Entry 5VI5 (X-ray diffraction, 3.20 A resolution); this record covers chains C and D of the 10 polymer chains in the assembly.

# Chain C
Protein: DNA-directed RNA polymerase subunit beta
Organism: Mycobacterium smegmatis (strain ATCC 700084 / mc(2)155)
Notes: EC 2.7.7.6
UniProtKB: P60281 (RPOB_MYCS2); residues 1-1169 here = UniProt positions 1-1169
Sequence (1169 residues; numbered 1 to 1169; the number before each row is that of its first residue):
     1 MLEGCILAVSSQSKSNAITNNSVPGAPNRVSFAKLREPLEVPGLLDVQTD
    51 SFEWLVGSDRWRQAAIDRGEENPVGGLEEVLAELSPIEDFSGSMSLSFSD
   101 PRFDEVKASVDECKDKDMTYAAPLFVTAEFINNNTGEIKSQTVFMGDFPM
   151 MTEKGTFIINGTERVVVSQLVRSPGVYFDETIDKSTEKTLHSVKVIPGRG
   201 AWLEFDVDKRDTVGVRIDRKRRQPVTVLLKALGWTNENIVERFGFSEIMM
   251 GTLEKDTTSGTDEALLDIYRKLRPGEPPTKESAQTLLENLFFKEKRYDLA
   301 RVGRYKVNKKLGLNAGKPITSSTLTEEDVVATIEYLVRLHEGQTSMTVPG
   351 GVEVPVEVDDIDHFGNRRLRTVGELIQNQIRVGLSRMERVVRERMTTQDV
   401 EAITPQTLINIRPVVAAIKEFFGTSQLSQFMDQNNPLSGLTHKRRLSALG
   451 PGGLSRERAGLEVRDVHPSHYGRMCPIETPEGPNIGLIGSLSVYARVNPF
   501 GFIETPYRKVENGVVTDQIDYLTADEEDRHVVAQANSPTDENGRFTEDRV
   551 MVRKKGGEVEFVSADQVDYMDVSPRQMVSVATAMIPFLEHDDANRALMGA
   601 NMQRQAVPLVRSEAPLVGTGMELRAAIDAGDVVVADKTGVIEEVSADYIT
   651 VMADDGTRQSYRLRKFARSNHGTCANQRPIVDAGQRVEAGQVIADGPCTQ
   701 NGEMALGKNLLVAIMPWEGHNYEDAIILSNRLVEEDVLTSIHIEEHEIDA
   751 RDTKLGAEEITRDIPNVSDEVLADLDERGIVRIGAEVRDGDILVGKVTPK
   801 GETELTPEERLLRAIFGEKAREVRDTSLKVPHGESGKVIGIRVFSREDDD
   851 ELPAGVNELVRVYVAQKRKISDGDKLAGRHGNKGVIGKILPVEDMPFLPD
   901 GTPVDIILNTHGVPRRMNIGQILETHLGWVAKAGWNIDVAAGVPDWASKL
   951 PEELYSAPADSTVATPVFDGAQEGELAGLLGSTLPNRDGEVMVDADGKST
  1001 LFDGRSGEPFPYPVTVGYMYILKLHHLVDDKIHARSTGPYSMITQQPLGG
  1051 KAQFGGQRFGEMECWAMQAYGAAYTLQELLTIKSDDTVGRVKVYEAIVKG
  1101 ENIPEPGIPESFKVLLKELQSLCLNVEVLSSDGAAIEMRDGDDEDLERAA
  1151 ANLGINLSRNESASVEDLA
Not modelled in the structure: 1-20, 206-214, 1143-1169
Differences from the reference sequence: conflict N238 (Gln in P60281)
Curated features (UniProtKB/Swiss-Prot):
  - mutagenesis: Q429 (Q429K/L: Rifampicin (Rif) resistant), D432 (D432V: Rifampicin (Rif) resistant; D432Y: Rifampicin (Rif) resistant; RbpA no longer rescues transcription in the presence of Rif. Decreased affinity for Rif, no change in affinity for RbpA), H442 (H442D/L/P/R/Y: Rifampicin (Rif) resistant), R445 (R445L/P: Rifampicin (Rif) resistant), S447 (S447L/P/W: Rifampicin (Rif) resistant; RbpA no longer rescues transcription in the presence of Rif, decreased affinity for Rif, no change in affinity for RbpA; tested in the Leu mutation), L449 (L449P: Rifampicin (Rif) resistant)

# Chain D
Protein: DNA-directed RNA polymerase subunit beta'
Organism: Mycobacterium smegmatis (strain ATCC 700084 / mc(2)155)
Notes: EC 2.7.7.6
UniProtKB: A0QS66 (RPOC_MYCS2); numbering as in UniProt (aligned over 1-1317)
Sequence (1317 residues; row label = number of the first residue in the row):
     1 MLDVNFFDELRIGLATADDIRNWSYGEVKKPETINYRTLKPEKDGLFCEK
    51 IFGPTRDWECYCGKYKRVRFKGIICERCGVEVTRAKVRRERMGHIELAAP
   101 VTHIWYFKGVPSRLGYLLDLAPKDLEKIIYFAAYVITSVDDEMRHNELST
   151 LEAEMAVEKKAVEDQRDADLEARAQKLEADLAELEAEGAKSDVRRKVRDS
   201 GEREMRQLRDRAQRELDRLDEIWNTFTKLAPKQLIVDEVLYRELQDRYGE
   251 YFTGAMGAESIKKLIENFDIDAEAESLREVIRSGKGQKKLRALKRLKVVA
   301 AFQQSGNSPMGMVLDAVPVIPPELRPMVQLDGGRFATSDLNDLYRRVINR
   351 NNRLKRLIDLGAPEIIVNNEKRMLQESVDALFDNGRRGRPVTGPGNRPLK
   401 SLSDLLKGKQGRFRQNLLGKRVDYSGRSVIVVGPQLKLHQCGLPKLMALE
   451 LFKPFVMKRLVDLNHAQNIKSAKRMVERQRPQVWDVLEEVIAEHPVLLNR
   501 APTLHRLGIQAFEPQLVEGKAIQLHPLVCEAFNADFDGDQMAVHLPLSAE
   551 AQAEARILMLSSNNILSPASGKPLAMPRLDMVTGLYYLTTLVEGATGEYQ
   601 AATKDAPEQGVYSSPAEAIMAMDRGALSVRAKIKVRLTELRPPTDLEAQL
   651 FENGWKPGDAWTEETTLGRVMFNELLPKSYPFVNEQMHKKVQARIINDLA
   701 ERFPMIVVAQTVDKLKDAGFYWATRSGVTVSMADVLVPPQKQEILERHEA
   751 EADAIERKYQRGALNHTERNESLVKIWQDATEEVGKALEEFYPADNPIIT
   801 IVKSGATGNLTQTRTLAGMKGLVTNPKGEFIPRPIKSSFREGLTVLEYFI
   851 NTHGARKGLADTALRTADSGYLTRRLVDVSQDVIVREHDCETERGINVTL
   901 AERGPDGTLIRDAHVETSAFARTLATDAVDANGNVIIERGHDLGDPAIDA
   951 LLAAGITTVKVRSVLTCTSATGVCAMCYGRSMATGKLVDIGEAVGIVAAQ
  1001 SIGEPGTQLTMRTFHQGGVTGGADIVGGLPRVQELFEARVPRNKAPIADV
  1051 AGRVRLEESDKFFKITIVPDDGGEEVVYDKLSKRQRLRVITHEDGTEGVL
  1101 SDGDHVEVGDQLMEGAADPHEVLRVQGPREVQIHLVKEVQEVYRAQGVSI
  1151 HDKHIEVIVRQMLRRVTIIDSGSTEFLPGSLTERAEFEAENRRVVAEGGE
  1201 PAAGRPVLMGITKASLATDSWLSAASFQETTRVLTDAAINCRSDKLNGLK
  1251 ENVIIGKLIPAGTGISRYRNINVQPTEEARAAAYTIPSYEDQYYSPDFGQ
  1301 ATGAAVPLDDYGYSDYR
Not modelled in the structure: 1-3, 286-288, 760-765, 907-909, 1011-1026, 1090-1097, 1196-1201, 1284-1317
Differences from the reference sequence: conflict E663 (Ala in A0QS66), N1272 (Gln in A0QS66)
Ion coordination: Zn2+ site 1: C60, C62, C75, C78; Zn2+ site 2: C890, C967, C974, C977
Curated features (UniProtKB/Swiss-Prot):
  - binding site (Zn(2+)): C60, C62, C75, C78, C890, C967, C974, C977
  - binding site (Mg(2+)): D535, D537, D539

# How chain C and chain D interact
Contacting residue pairs (322):
  R464(C) - R856(D)  hydrogen bond (backbone-side chain)
  V466(C) - T852(D)
  V466(C) - H853(D)  hydrogen bond (backbone-side chain)
  V466(C) - R856(D)
  H467(C) - F849(D)
  P468(C) - F849(D)  hydrophobic
  Y471(C) - V845(D)
  Y471(C) - F849(D)
  P476(C) - T852(D)
  P476(C) - R856(D)  hydrogen bond (backbone-side chain)
  I477(C) - Y848(D)  hydrophobic
  I477(C) - T852(D)
  G486(C) - R856(D)
  Q534(C) - L846(D)
  M551(C) - L846(D)  hydrophobic
  P574(C) - V845(D)  hydrophobic
  M577(C) - V845(D)
  M577(C) - F849(D)  hydrophobic
  L588(C) - Y848(D)  hydrogen bond (backbone-side chain)
  E589(C) - L843(D)
  H590(C) - F839(D)  hydrogen bond (side chain-backbone)
  H590(C) - R840(D)  hydrogen bond (side chain-backbone)
  H590(C) - G842(D)
  D591(C) - Y848(D)  hydrogen bond (backbone-side chain)
  D592(C) - F839(D)
  D592(C) - Y848(D)
  A593(C) - Y848(D)
  A593(C) - T852(D)
  N594(C) - A855(D)
  N594(C) - L859(D)
  A596(C) - Y848(D)
  I714(C) - T729(D)  hydrogen bond (backbone-side chain)
  P716(C) - D580(D)
  P716(C) - A723(D)
  P716(C) - T724(D)
  P716(C) - V728(D)
  W717(C) - T724(D)
  E718(C) - T724(D)
  E718(C) - R725(D)  salt bridge
  G719(C) - V432(D)
  G719(C) - P434(D)
  G719(C) - F720(D)
  H720(C) - V432(D)
  H720(C) - P434(D)
  H720(C) - Q435(D)
  N721(C) - D580(D)
  Y722(C) - V432(D)  hydrophobic
  Y722(C) - P526(D)  hydrogen bond (side chain-backbone)
  Y722(C) - F536(D)
  Y722(C) - R578(D)  hydrogen bond
  Y722(C) - L579(D)  hydrophobic
  Y722(C) - D580(D)
  Y722(C) - F720(D)  hydrophobic
  E723(C) - C529(D)
  E723(C) - A534(D)
  E723(C) - D535(D)
  E723(C) - F536(D)  hydrogen bond (backbone-backbone)
  E723(C) - R578(D)  salt bridge
  R751(C) - D331(D)  salt bridge
  R751(C) - G332(D)
  K754(C) - L39(D)
  K754(C) - Q329(D)
  R788(C) - E477(D)  hydrogen bond (side chain-backbone)
  R788(C) - R478(D)
  R788(C) - Q479(D)
  E802(C) - R56(D)
  H832(C) - E450(D)
  D872(C) - A521(D)
  G873(C) - V429(D)
  K875(C) - D537(D)
  K883(C) - D537(D)
  G884(C) - F536(D)
  G884(C) - D537(D)
  V885(C) - I430(D)
  V885(C) - V431(D)  hydrophobic
  V885(C) - F536(D)  hydrogen bond (backbone-backbone)
  V885(C) - G538(D)
  I886(C) - V431(D)
  G887(C) - V431(D)
  N909(C) - D580(D)  hydrogen bond
  T910(C) - V728(D)
  T910(C) - T729(D)
  T910(C) - V730(D)
  H911(C) - L579(D)
  H911(C) - D580(D)  salt bridge
  H911(C) - T583(D)  hydrogen bond
  H911(C) - T807(D)
  P914(C) - I798(D)  hydrophobic
  R915(C) - T807(D)  hydrogen bond
  R915(C) - Q812(D)
  M917(C) - Q812(D)
  M917(C) - T815(D)  hydrogen bond
  M917(C) - L816(D)  hydrophobic
  M917(C) - F839(D)  hydrophobic
  I919(C) - F839(D)
  I922(C) - V730(D)
  I922(C) - S731(D)
  I922(C) - M732(D)
  L923(C) - M732(D)  hydrophobic
  H926(C) - S731(D)
  H926(C) - M732(D)  hydrogen bond (side chain-backbone)
  F968(C) - L843(D)
  F968(C) - V845(D)  hydrophobic
  E973(C) - M732(D)
  E973(C) - R840(D)  salt bridge
  E973(C) - E841(D)
  L976(C) - M732(D)  hydrophobic
  D996(C) - A733(D)
  K998(C) - S731(D)
  K998(C) - D734(D)  salt bridge
  P1011(C) - R725(D)
  Y1012(C) - Y587(D)  hydrogen bond
  Y1012(C) - R630(D)
  Y1012(C) - R725(D)
  Y1012(C) - G727(D)
  P1013(C) - T729(D)
  V1014(C) - T729(D)
  T1015(C) - T729(D)  hydrogen bond (backbone-side chain)
  T1015(C) - V730(D)  hydrogen bond (side chain-backbone)
  T1015(C) - S731(D)
  V1028(C) - V429(D)  hydrophobic
  V1028(C) - K520(D)
  D1029(C) - K520(D)  salt bridge
  K1031(C) - R427(D)
  K1031(C) - Q540(D)
  I1032(C) - R427(D)
  I1032(C) - M447(D)  hydrophobic
  I1032(C) - K520(D)
  H1033(C) - G426(D)
  H1033(C) - R427(D)  hydrogen bond (backbone-backbone)
  A1034(C) - S425(D)
  A1034(C) - M447(D)
  A1034(C) - E450(D)
  A1034(C) - L451(D)  hydrophobic
  R1035(C) - D423(D)  salt bridge
  R1035(C) - Y424(D)  hydrogen bond (backbone-backbone)
  R1035(C) - S425(D)  hydrogen bond (backbone-backbone)
  R1035(C) - E450(D)
  S1036(C) - D423(D)
  S1036(C) - Y424(D)  hydrogen bond (backbone-backbone)
  S1036(C) - E450(D)  hydrogen bond
  Y1040(C) - D423(D)  hydrogen bond
  M1042(C) - R89(D)  hydrogen bond (backbone-side chain)
  I1043(C) - R89(D)  hydrogen bond (backbone-side chain)
  I1043(C) - E323(D)
  I1043(C) - L324(D)
  Q1045(C) - R89(D)  hydrogen bond
  Q1046(C) - N416(D)
  Q1046(C) - K420(D)
  Q1046(C) - R421(D)
  P1047(C) - R421(D)
  P1047(C) - D423(D)
  L1048(C) - R421(D)
  G1049(C) - R421(D)
  F1054(C) - E450(D)
  G1056(C) - R421(D)  hydrogen bond (backbone-side chain)
  G1056(C) - V422(D)
  G1056(C) - S425(D)
  Q1057(C) - R421(D)
  Q1057(C) - V422(D)  hydrogen bond (backbone-backbone)
  Q1057(C) - S425(D)  hydrogen bond (backbone-side chain)
  Q1057(C) - G426(D)
  Q1057(C) - R427(D)  hydrogen bond
  R1058(C) - R414(D)  hydrogen bond (side chain-backbone)
  R1058(C) - Q415(D)  hydrogen bond (side chain-backbone)
  R1058(C) - G419(D)
  R1058(C) - K420(D)
  R1058(C) - R421(D)
  F1059(C) - G419(D)
  F1059(C) - K420(D)  hydrogen bond (backbone-backbone)
  E1061(C) - R414(D)  salt bridge
  E1061(C) - L418(D)
  E1061(C) - R874(D)  salt bridge
  M1062(C) - P502(D)  hydrophobic
  M1062(C) - T503(D)
  E1063(C) - N499(D)
  E1063(C) - T503(D)  hydrogen bond
  E1063(C) - I509(D)
  C1064(C) - L418(D)
  W1065(C) - T873(D)
  W1065(C) - R874(D)
  W1065(C) - V877(D)
  W1065(C) - Q1000(D)  hydrogen bond (backbone-side chain)
  A1066(C) - T503(D)
  A1066(C) - H505(D)
  A1066(C) - R506(D)
  A1066(C) - I509(D)  hydrophobic
  A1066(C) - Q1000(D)
  M1067(C) - M559(D)  hydrophobic
  Q1068(C) - I996(D)
  Q1068(C) - L1249(D)
  Q1068(C) - V1253(D)
  A1069(C) - R506(D)  hydrogen bond (backbone-side chain)
  A1069(C) - V997(D)  hydrophobic
  A1069(C) - Q1000(D)
  Y1070(C) - R506(D)  hydrogen bond (side chain-backbone)
  Y1070(C) - L507(D)
  Y1070(C) - I509(D)  hydrogen bond (side chain-backbone)
  Y1070(C) - Q510(D)
  Y1070(C) - L558(D)
  Y1070(C) - M559(D)  hydrophobic
  Y1070(C) - N564(D)
  G1071(C) - L558(D)
  G1071(C) - G1262(D)
  G1071(C) - T1263(D)  hydrogen bond (backbone-backbone)
  A1072(C) - E554(D)
  A1072(C) - L558(D)  hydrophobic
  A1072(C) - M559(D)  hydrophobic
  A1072(C) - T1263(D)
  A1073(C) - E554(D)  hydrogen bond (backbone-side chain)
  A1073(C) - L1258(D)
  A1073(C) - I1259(D)  hydrophobic
  A1073(C) - T1263(D)
  A1073(C) - G1264(D)
  Y1074(C) - E550(D)
  Y1074(C) - E554(D)  hydrogen bond (backbone-side chain)
  Y1074(C) - L1258(D)
  Y1074(C) - T1263(D)
  Y1074(C) - R1269(D)
  T1075(C) - L497(D)
  T1075(C) - A551(D)
  T1075(C) - E554(D)  hydrogen bond
  Q1077(C) - G1256(D)  hydrogen bond (side chain-backbone)
  Q1077(C) - L1258(D)
  E1078(C) - P546(D)
  E1078(C) - L547(D)  hydrogen bond (side chain-backbone)
  E1078(C) - S548(D)  hydrogen bond (side chain-backbone)
  E1078(C) - A551(D)
  L1079(C) - V422(D)
  L1080(C) - K420(D)  hydrogen bond (backbone-side chain)
  L1080(C) - V1253(D)  hydrophobic
  T1081(C) - G1256(D)
  K1083(C) - V422(D)
  K1083(C) - D423(D)  hydrogen bond (backbone-backbone)
  K1083(C) - Y424(D)
  K1083(C) - L545(D)  hydrogen bond (side chain-backbone)
  S1084(C) - K420(D)
  S1084(C) - R421(D)  hydrogen bond (side chain-backbone)
  D1085(C) - N416(D)
  D1085(C) - K420(D)  salt bridge
  V1093(C) - L547(D)  hydrophobic
  Y1094(C) - Y424(D)
  Y1094(C) - P454(D)  hydrophobic
  Y1094(C) - M457(D)
  I1097(C) - P454(D)  hydrophobic
  I1097(C) - F455(D)  hydrophobic
  I1097(C) - K458(D)
  V1098(C) - K458(D)
  V1098(C) - I469(D)  hydrophobic
  K1099(C) - K458(D)
  G1100(C) - K458(D)
  I1103(C) - L547(D)
  I1103(C) - S548(D)
  G1107(C) - N5(D)
  G1107(C) - G1256(D)
  I1108(C) - N5(D)
  P1109(C) - K420(D)
  P1109(C) - I1254(D)
  P1109(C) - I1255(D)
  P1109(C) - G1256(D)
  E1110(C) - R89(D)  salt bridge
  S1111(C) - N416(D)  hydrogen bond (side chain-backbone)
  S1111(C) - L417(D)
  S1111(C) - K420(D)
  F1112(C) - I1254(D)  hydrophobic
  F1112(C) - I1255(D)  hydrophobic
  V1114(C) - R89(D)
  V1114(C) - L324(D)  hydrophobic
  V1114(C) - R412(D)
  L1115(C) - L406(D)  hydrophobic
  L1115(C) - F413(D)  hydrophobic
  K1117(C) - E90(D)  hydrogen bond (side chain-backbone)
  K1117(C) - M92(D)
  K1117(C) - P321(D)
  K1117(C) - L324(D)
  L1119(C) - L1234(D)  hydrophobic
  Q1120(C) - W23(D)
  Q1120(C) - M92(D)
  Q1120(C) - P318(D)
  S1121(C) - P318(D)
  S1121(C) - I320(D)
  S1121(C) - F382(D)
  S1121(C) - L402(D)
  L1122(C) - H103(D)  hydrogen bond (backbone-side chain)
  L1122(C) - L402(D)  hydrophobic
  C1123(C) - L14(D)
  C1123(C) - A15(D)  hydrogen bond (backbone-backbone)
  C1123(C) - I20(D)  hydrophobic
  C1123(C) - H103(D)
  C1123(C) - P318(D)
  C1123(C) - F382(D)  hydrophobic
  L1124(C) - G13(D)
  L1124(C) - W23(D)
  L1124(C) - W105(D)  hydrophobic
  L1124(C) - Y106(D)
  L1124(C) - L1234(D)  hydrophobic
  L1124(C) - A1238(D)  hydrophobic
  N1125(C) - R11(D)
  N1125(C) - I12(D)
  N1125(C) - G13(D)  hydrogen bond (backbone-backbone)
  N1125(C) - L14(D)
  N1125(C) - A15(D)
  N1125(C) - W23(D)
  V1126(C) - R11(D)
  V1126(C) - I12(D)  hydrophobic
  E1127(C) - L10(D)
  E1127(C) - R11(D)  salt bridge
  V1128(C) - F7(D)  hydrophobic
  V1128(C) - E9(D)
  V1128(C) - L10(D)  hydrophobic
  L1129(C) - F7(D)
  L1129(C) - D8(D)
  L1129(C) - E9(D)  hydrogen bond (backbone-backbone)
  L1129(C) - R11(D)
  S1131(C) - D8(D)
  I1136(C) - F7(D)  hydrophobic
  M1138(C) - F7(D)  hydrophobic
  R1139(C) - K86(D)
  R1139(C) - E90(D)
  D1140(C) - Y25(D)  hydrogen bond
  D1140(C) - E90(D)
  D1140(C) - R91(D)
Interface residues without a listed pair, chain C (154 interface residues in all): D465, H470, C475, I485, V559, D724, A725, E770, V913, F1010, T1037, T1044, G1060, L1076, E1118, S1130
Interface residues without a listed pair, chain D (173 interface residues in all): D19, L314, P326, V328, S428, P444, K453, R474, A501, A542, H544, M581, S726, I801, T844, N851, E992, A993, W1221, K1257, A1261

# In short
154 residues of chain C and 173 residues of chain D are in contact; the contacts include 60 hydrogen bonds and
13 salt bridges. Among the polar pairs are E718(C)-R725(D), E723(C)-R578(D) and R751(C)-D331(D).
Chain C is DNA-directed RNA polymerase subunit beta and chain D is DNA-directed RNA polymerase subunit beta',
both from Mycobacterium smegmatis (strain ATCC 700084 / mc(2)155); the structure, Structure of Mycobacterium
smegmatis transcription initiation complex with a full transcription bubble, was determined by X-ray
diffraction (same publication as 5VI8).
